Entry 8EHU (X-ray diffraction, 1.10 A resolution); this record covers chain A.

== Chain A ==
Molecule: Beta-lactamase
Source organism: Chromobacterium haemolyticum
Notes: EC 3.5.2.6
Reference sequence: A0A1W0D7S2 (A0A1W0D7S2_9NEIS); residues 24-293 here correspond to UniProt positions 21-290 (UniProt number = residue number - 3)
Sequence (270 residues; row label = number of the first residue in the row):
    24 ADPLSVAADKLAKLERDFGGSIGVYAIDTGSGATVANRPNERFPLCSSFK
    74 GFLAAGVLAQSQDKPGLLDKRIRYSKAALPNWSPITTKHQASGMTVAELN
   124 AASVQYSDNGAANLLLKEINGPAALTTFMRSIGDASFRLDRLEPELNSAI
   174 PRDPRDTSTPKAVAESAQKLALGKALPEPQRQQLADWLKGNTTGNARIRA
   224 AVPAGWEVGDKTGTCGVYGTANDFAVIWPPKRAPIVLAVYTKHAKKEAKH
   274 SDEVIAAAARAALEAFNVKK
Construct notes: engineered mutation T150 (Ala147 in A0A1W0D7S2), I173 (Val170 in A0A1W0D7S2), R175 (Gly172 in A0A1W0D7S2)
Cystine bridges: C69-C238
What the authors report for this chain:
  - catalytic residues: S70, K73, S130, N132, K234

== In short ==
From the paper: catalytic residues S70, K73 and S130 among others.
Chain A is Beta-lactamase (Chromobacterium haemolyticum); the structure, Crystal structure of the
environmental CRH-1 class A carbapenemase at 1.1 Angstrom resolution, was determined by X-ray diffraction
together with 8EK9 from the same study.
